PDB entry 4JS6 | X-ray diffraction, 1.55 A resolution | chain A

# Chain A
Name: Carbonic anhydrase 2
Source organism: Homo sapiens
Notes: EC 4.2.1.1
UniProt: P00918 (CAH2_HUMAN); the author numbering skips numbers that UniProt does not, so the offset changes along the chain: 1-125 = UniProt 1-125; 127-261 = UniProt 126-260
Chain sequence (260 residues; numbered 1 to 261; 1 number in that range is skipped by the numbering (no residue carries it; nothing is unmodelled there); the number before each row is that of its first residue):
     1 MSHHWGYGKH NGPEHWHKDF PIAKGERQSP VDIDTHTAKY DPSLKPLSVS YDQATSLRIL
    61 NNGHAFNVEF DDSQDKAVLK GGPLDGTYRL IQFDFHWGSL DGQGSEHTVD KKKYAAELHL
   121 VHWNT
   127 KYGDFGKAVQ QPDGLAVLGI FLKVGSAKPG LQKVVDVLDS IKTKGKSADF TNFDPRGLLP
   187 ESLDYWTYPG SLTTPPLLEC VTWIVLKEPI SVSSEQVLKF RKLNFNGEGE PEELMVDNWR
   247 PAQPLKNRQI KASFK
Not modelled in the structure: 1-3
Differences from the reference sequence: engineered mutation Asp-94 (His in P00918)
Ion coordination: Zn2+: Asp-94, His-96, His-119; mercuribenzoic acid Hg: Val-135, Gln-137, Cys-206
Residues lining bound ligands: mercuribenzoic acid (MBO): Val-135, Gln-136, Gln-137, Pro-138, Glu-205, Cys-206
UniProt features mapped onto this chain:
  - active site: His-64 (Proton donor/acceptor)
  - binding site (Zn(2+)): His-96, His-119
  - binding site (substrate): Thr-199, Thr-200
  - site: Tyr-7 (Fine-tunes the proton-transfer properties of H-64), Asn-62 (Fine-tunes the proton-transfer properties of H-64), Asn-67 (Fine-tunes the proton-transfer properties of H-64), Gln-92 (Involved in the binding of some activators, including histamine and L-histidine)
  - modified residue: Ser-2 (N-acetylserine), Ser-166 (Phosphoserine), Ser-173 (Phosphoserine)
Reported in the primary citation:
  - Zn2+ coordination: Asp-94, His-96, His-119
  - contacts within the chain: Gln-92/Asp-94
  - Zn2+ coordination through a water molecule: Thr-199

# Summary
Ligands of chain A: mercuribenzoic acid. Asp-94, His-96 and His-119 form the Zn2+ site. Val-135, Gln-137 and
Cys-206 form the mercuribenzoic acid Hg site. Curated annotation (UniProt) lists active-site residue His-64,
Zn2+-binding residues His-96 and His-119 and substrate-binding residues Thr-199 and Thr-200. From the paper:
Zn2+ coordination by Asp-94, His-96 and His-119; water-mediated Zn2+ coordination by Thr-199.
Chain A is Carbonic anhydrase 2 (Homo sapiens); the structure, Crystal structure of inhibitor-free hCAII H94D,
was determined by X-ray diffraction, deposited together with 4JSA, 4JSS, 4JSW and 4JSZ.
